Entry 7RLX (X-ray diffraction, 1.97 A resolution); this record covers chains A and P of the 3 polymer chains in the assembly.

[Chain A]
Protein: 2F2 Fab heavy chain
From: Mus musculus
Notes: antibody fragment or engineered binder
Amino-acid sequence (224 residues; row label = number of the first residue in the row; a row labelled like 82A-82C holds insertion residues (82A, then the next letters in order)):
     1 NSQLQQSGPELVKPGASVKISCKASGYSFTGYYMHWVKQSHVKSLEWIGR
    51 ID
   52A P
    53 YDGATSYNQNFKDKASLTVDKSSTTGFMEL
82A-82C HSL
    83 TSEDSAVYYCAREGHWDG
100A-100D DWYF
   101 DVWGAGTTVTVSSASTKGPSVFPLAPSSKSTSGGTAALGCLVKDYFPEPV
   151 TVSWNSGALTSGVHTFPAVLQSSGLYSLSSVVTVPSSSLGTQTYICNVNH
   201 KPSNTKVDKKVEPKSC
Not modelled in the structure: 1-2, 216
Disulfides: Cys22-Cys92, Cys140-Cys196

[Chain P]
Protein: peptide from Circumsporozoite protein variant VK210
UniProtKB: P08677 (CSP_PLAVB); residues 1-18 here correspond to UniProt positions 114-131 (UniProt number = residue number + 113)
Amino-acid sequence (18 residues; each row starts with the number of its first residue):
     1 GDRADGQPAGDRAAGQPA
Not modelled in the structure: 12-18

[How chain A and chain P interact]
Contacting residue pairs - 22 pairs, chain A then chain P:
  Thr30(A) - Asp2(P)
  Gly31(A) - Asp2(P)
  Gly31(A) - Ala4(P)  hydrogen bond (backbone-backbone)
  Tyr32(A) - Ala4(P)
  Tyr33(A) - Ala4(P)
  Tyr33(A) - Asp5(P)
  Tyr33(A) - Gly6(P)
  Trp47(A) - Ala9(P)
  Trp47(A) - Gly10(P)
  Arg50(A) - Gly10(P)
  Arg50(A) - Asp11(P)
  Asp52(A) - Arg3(P)  salt bridge
  Tyr53(A) - Arg3(P)
  Asp54(A) - Arg3(P)  salt bridge
  Ser58(A) - Gly10(P)  hydrogen bond (side chain-backbone)
  Ser58(A) - Asp11(P)
  Glu95(A) - Gly6(P)
  Glu95(A) - Gln7(P)  hydrogen bond (side chain-backbone)
  Trp100B(A) - Asp5(P)
  Trp100B(A) - Gly6(P)
  Trp100B(A) - Gln7(P)  hydrogen bond (backbone-side chain)
  Tyr100C(A) - Gln7(P)

[Overview]
13 residues of chain A and 9 residues of chain P are in contact, with 4 hydrogen bonds and 2 salt bridges.
Among the polar pairs are Asp52(A)-Arg3(P), Asp54(A)-Arg3(P) and Ser58(A)-Gly10(P).
Chain A is 2F2 Fab heavy chain (Mus musculus) and chain P is peptide from Circumsporozoite protein variant
VK210; the structure, Antibody 2F2 in complex with P. vivax CSP peptide GDRADGQPAGDRAAGQPA, was determined by
X-ray diffraction, deposited together with 7RLV, 7RLW, 7RLY and 7RLZ.
